Entry 6UPZ (X-ray diffraction, 3.10 A resolution); this record covers chains C and K of the 13 polymer chains in the assembly.

== Chain C ==
Molecule: DNA-directed RNA polymerase II subunit RPB3
From: Saccharomyces cerevisiae (strain ATCC 204508 / S288c)
UniProt: P16370 (RPB3_YEAST); numbering as in UniProt (aligned over 1-318)
Sequence (318 residues; numbered 1 to 318; the number before each row is that of its first residue):
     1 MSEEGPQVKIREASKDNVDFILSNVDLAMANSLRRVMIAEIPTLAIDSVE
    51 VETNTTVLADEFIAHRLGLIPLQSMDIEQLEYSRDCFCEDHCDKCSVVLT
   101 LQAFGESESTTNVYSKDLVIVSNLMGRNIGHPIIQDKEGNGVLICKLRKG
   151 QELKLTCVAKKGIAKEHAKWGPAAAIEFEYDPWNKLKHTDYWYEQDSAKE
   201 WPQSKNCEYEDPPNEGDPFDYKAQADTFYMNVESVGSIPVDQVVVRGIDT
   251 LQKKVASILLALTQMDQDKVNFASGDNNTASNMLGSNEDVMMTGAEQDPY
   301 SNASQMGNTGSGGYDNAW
Unresolved in the structure: 1, 269-318
Curated features (UniProtKB/Swiss-Prot):
  - binding site (Zn(2+)): C86, C88, C92, C95
  - modified residue: S2 (N-acetylserine)
Metal / ion sites: Zn2+: C86, C88, C92, C95

== Chain K ==
Molecule: DNA-directed RNA polymerase II subunit RPB11
From: Saccharomyces cerevisiae (strain ATCC 204508 / S288c)
UniProt: P38902 (RPB11_YEAST); numbering as in UniProt (aligned over 1-120)
Sequence (120 residues; each row starts with the number of its first residue):
     1 MNAPDRFELFLLGEGESKLKIDPDTKAPNAVVITFEKEDHTLGNLIRAEL
    51 LNDRKVLFAAYKVEHPFFARFKLRIQTTEGYDPKDALKNACNSIINKLGA
   101 LKTNFETEWNLQTLAADDAF
Unresolved in the structure: 115-120

== Chain C / chain K interface ==
Pairs across the interface (75):
  S2(C) - N104(K)  hydrogen bond
  E3(C) - N104(K)  hydrogen bond (backbone-side chain)
  E4(C) - A100(K)
  P6(C) - K97(K)
  P6(C) - L101(K)  hydrophobic
  P6(C) - N104(K)  hydrogen bond (backbone-side chain)
  Q7(C) - N104(K)
  V8(C) - F105(K)  hydrophobic
  V8(C) - E108(K)
  I10(C) - F105(K)  hydrophobic
  I10(C) - E108(K)  hydrogen bond (backbone-side chain)
  I10(C) - Q112(K)  hydrogen bond (backbone-side chain)
  A13(C) - W109(K)  hydrophobic
  A13(C) - T113(K)
  A13(C) - L114(K)
  V18(C) - F105(K)  hydrophobic
  V18(C) - W109(K)  hydrophobic
  L22(C) - L101(K)  hydrophobic
  D26(C) - N52(K)  hydrogen bond
  A28(C) - N44(K)
  A28(C) - L45(K)  hydrophobic
  A28(C) - A48(K)  hydrophobic
  M29(C) - L45(K)  hydrophobic
  M29(C) - K97(K)
  M29(C) - L98(K)  hydrophobic
  S32(C) - H40(K)
  S32(C) - T41(K)  hydrogen bond (side chain-backbone)
  S32(C) - L45(K)
  R35(C) - D39(K)  salt bridge
  R35(C) - H40(K)
  R35(C) - T41(K)  hydrogen bond
  E40(C) - T41(K)
  R84(C) - F10(K)
  R84(C) - L11(K)
  I163(C) - F10(K)  hydrophobic
  K165(C) - R6(K)  hydrogen bond (backbone-side chain)
  K165(C) - L9(K)
  K165(C) - F10(K)
  K165(C) - D39(K)  salt bridge
  E166(C) - R6(K)  hydrogen bond (backbone-side chain)
  E166(C) - F7(K)
  E166(C) - F10(K)
  H167(C) - R6(K)
  V240(C) - W109(K)  hydrophobic
  D241(C) - F105(K)
  D241(C) - W109(K)
  V244(C) - F105(K)  hydrophobic
  V245(C) - K102(K)
  I248(C) - L98(K)
  I248(C) - L101(K)  hydrophobic
  I248(C) - K102(K)
  D249(C) - K102(K)  salt bridge
  L251(C) - L98(K)  hydrophobic
  Q252(C) - I95(K)
  Q252(C) - L98(K)
  Q252(C) - G99(K)
  Q252(C) - K102(K)  hydrogen bond
  K254(C) - E38(K)  salt bridge
  K254(C) - L42(K)
  V255(C) - C91(K)
  V255(C) - I94(K)  hydrophobic
  I258(C) - L19(K)  hydrophobic
  I258(C) - F35(K)  hydrophobic
  I258(C) - L42(K)  hydrophobic
  L259(C) - K88(K)
  L259(C) - C91(K)  hydrophobic
  L259(C) - N92(K)
  L259(C) - I95(K)  hydrophobic
  A261(C) - L19(K)  hydrophobic
  L262(C) - L19(K)  hydrophobic
  L262(C) - L87(K)  hydrophobic
  L262(C) - K88(K)
  T263(C) - K88(K)
  M265(C) - L19(K)
  M265(C) - I21(K)
Interface residues without a listed pair, chain C (42 interface residues in all): K9, S14, F20, V36, A256
Interface residues without a listed pair, chain K (41 interface residues in all): K18, K20, K84, T103, E106

== In short ==
The interface between chain C and chain K involves 42 residues on one side and 41 on the other, with 11
hydrogen bonds and 4 salt bridges. Polar contacts include R35(C)-D39(K), K165(C)-D39(K) and D249(C)-K102(K).
Curated annotation (UniProt) lists 4 Zn2+-binding residues on chain C.
Chain C is DNA-directed RNA polymerase II subunit RPB3 and chain K is DNA-directed RNA polymerase II subunit
RPB11, both from Saccharomyces cerevisiae (strain ATCC 204508 / S288c); the structure, RNA polymerase II
elongation complex with 5-guanidinohydantoin lesion in state 3, was determined by X-ray diffraction (same
publication as 6UPX, 6UPY, 6UQ0, 6UQ1, 6UQ2 and 6UQ3).
